Entry 4D1A (X-ray diffraction, 3.40 A resolution); this record covers chain A.

[Chain A]
Protein: Hydantoin transport protein
Organism: Microbacterium liquefaciens
UniProtKB: D6R8X8 (D6R8X8_9MICO); residues 1-487 here = UniProt positions 1-487
Amino-acid sequence (495 residues; row label = number of the first residue in the row):
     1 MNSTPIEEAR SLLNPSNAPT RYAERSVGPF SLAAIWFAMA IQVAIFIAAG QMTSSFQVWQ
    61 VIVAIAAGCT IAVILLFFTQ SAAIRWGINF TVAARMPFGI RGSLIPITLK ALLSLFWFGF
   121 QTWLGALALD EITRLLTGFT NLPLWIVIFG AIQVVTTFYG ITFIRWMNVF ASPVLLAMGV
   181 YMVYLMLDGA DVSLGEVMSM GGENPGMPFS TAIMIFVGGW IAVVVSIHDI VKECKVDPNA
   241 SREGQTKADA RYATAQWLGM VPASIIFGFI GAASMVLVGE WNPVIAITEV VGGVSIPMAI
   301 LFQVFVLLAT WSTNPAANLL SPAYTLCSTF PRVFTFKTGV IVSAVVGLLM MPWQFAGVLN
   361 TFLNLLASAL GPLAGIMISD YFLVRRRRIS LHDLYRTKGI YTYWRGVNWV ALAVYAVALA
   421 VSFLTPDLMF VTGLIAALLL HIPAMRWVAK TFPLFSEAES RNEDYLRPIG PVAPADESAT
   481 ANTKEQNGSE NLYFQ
Unresolved in the structure: 1-10, 467-495
Sequence notes: expression tag (488-495)
Swiss-Prot annotation at these positions:
  - binding site (Na(+)): Ala38, Ile41, Ala309, Ser312, Thr313
  - binding site (substrate): Gln121, Gly219, Asn318
Ion coordination: Na+: Ala38, Ile41, Ala309, Ser312, Thr313
Small-molecule neighbours: I5H ((5S)-5-(1H-indol-3-ylmethyl)imidazolidine-2,4-dione): Gln42, Ala44, Ile45, Ala48, Trp117, Gln121, Phe216, Gly219, Trp220, Ala222, Val223, Asn318, Leu363
From the paper describing this entry:
  - binding site for I5H: Gln42, Ile45, Trp117, Gln121, Phe216, Gly219, Trp220, Asn318
  - conformationally variable residues (domain motion, helix shift, side-chain flip): Trp117, Gln121, Trp220, Asn318, Ala369
  - contacts within the chain: Gln42-Gln121 (hydrogen bond)
  - specificity-determining residues: Gln121, Gly219, Asn318 (proposed by the authors, not directly observed)

[Overview]
Chain A binds compound I5H. Ala38, Ile41, Ala309, Ser312 and Thr313 form the Na+ site. From UniProt: 5
Na+-binding residues and 3 substrate-binding residues. From the paper: a binding site for I5H at Gln42, Ile45
and Trp117 among others; specificity determinants Gln121, Gly219 and Asn318.
Chain A is Hydantoin transport protein (Microbacterium liquefaciens); the structure, Structure of MHP1, a
nucleobase-cation-symport-1 family transporter, in a closed conformation with indolylmethyl-hydantoin, was
determined by X-ray diffraction together with 4D1B, 4D1C and 4D1D from the same study.
